PDB entry 7VOY | electron microscopy, 4.20 A resolution (low resolution: residue-level contacts below are approximate; hydrogen-bond / salt-bridge calls are withheld) | chains U and W of the 37 polymer chains in the assembly

== Chain U (and W) ==
Protein: Light-harvesting protein B-875 alpha chain
Source organism: Cereibacter sphaeroides 2.4.1
Notes: chain W of this document is another copy of the same molecule, construct and numbering; everything in this record applies to it too
UniProtKB: Q3J1A4 (LHA1_RHOS4); residues 1-58 here = UniProt positions 1-58
Sequence (58 residues; row label = number of the first residue in the row):
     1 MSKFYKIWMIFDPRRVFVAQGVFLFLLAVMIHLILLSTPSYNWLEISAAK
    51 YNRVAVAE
Disordered / not traced: 55-58
Small-molecule neighbours:
  - bacteriochlorophyll a (BCL), molecule 1: Leu24, Leu27, Ala28, Ile31, His32, Leu35, Tyr41
  - bacteriochlorophyll a (BCL), molecule 2: Ala28, His32, Trp43
UniProt features mapped onto this chain:
  - binding site (a bacteriochlorophyll): His32

== Interface between chain U and chain W ==
Contacting residue pairs (10; chain U residue first):
  Ile10(U) - Arg14(W)
  Phe11(U) - Arg14(W)
  Phe11(U) - Phe17(W)
  Arg15(U) - Arg14(W)
  Phe23(U) - Phe25(W)
  Ser40(U) - Ala48(W)
  Ser40(U) - Val54(W)
  Tyr41(U) - Leu44(W)
  Tyr41(U) - Ser47(W)
  Tyr41(U) - Arg53(W)
Interface residues without a listed pair, chain U (8 interface residues in all): Leu35, Thr38
Interface residues without a listed pair, chain W (9 interface residues in all): Val18

== Overview ==
8 residues of chain U and 9 residues of chain W are in contact. Ligands of chain U: bacteriochlorophyll a.
From UniProt: bacteriochlorophyll-binding residue His32(U) on chain U.
Chain U and chain W are both Light-harvesting protein B-875 alpha chain (Cereibacter sphaeroides 2.4.1); the
structure, Rba sphaeroides PufX-KO RC-LH1, was determined by electron microscopy, deposited together with
7VA9, 7VB9, 7VNM, 7VOR and 7VOT.
